Entry 9EFK (electron microscopy, 1.90 A resolution); this record covers chains M and AF of the 48 polymer chains in the assembly.

Chain M:
Molecule: orf18
Source organism: Legionella pneumophila
UniProtKB: A0A140AYN6 (A0A140AYN6_LEGPN); numbering as in UniProt (aligned over 1-818)
Sequence (818 residues; row label = number of the first residue in the row):
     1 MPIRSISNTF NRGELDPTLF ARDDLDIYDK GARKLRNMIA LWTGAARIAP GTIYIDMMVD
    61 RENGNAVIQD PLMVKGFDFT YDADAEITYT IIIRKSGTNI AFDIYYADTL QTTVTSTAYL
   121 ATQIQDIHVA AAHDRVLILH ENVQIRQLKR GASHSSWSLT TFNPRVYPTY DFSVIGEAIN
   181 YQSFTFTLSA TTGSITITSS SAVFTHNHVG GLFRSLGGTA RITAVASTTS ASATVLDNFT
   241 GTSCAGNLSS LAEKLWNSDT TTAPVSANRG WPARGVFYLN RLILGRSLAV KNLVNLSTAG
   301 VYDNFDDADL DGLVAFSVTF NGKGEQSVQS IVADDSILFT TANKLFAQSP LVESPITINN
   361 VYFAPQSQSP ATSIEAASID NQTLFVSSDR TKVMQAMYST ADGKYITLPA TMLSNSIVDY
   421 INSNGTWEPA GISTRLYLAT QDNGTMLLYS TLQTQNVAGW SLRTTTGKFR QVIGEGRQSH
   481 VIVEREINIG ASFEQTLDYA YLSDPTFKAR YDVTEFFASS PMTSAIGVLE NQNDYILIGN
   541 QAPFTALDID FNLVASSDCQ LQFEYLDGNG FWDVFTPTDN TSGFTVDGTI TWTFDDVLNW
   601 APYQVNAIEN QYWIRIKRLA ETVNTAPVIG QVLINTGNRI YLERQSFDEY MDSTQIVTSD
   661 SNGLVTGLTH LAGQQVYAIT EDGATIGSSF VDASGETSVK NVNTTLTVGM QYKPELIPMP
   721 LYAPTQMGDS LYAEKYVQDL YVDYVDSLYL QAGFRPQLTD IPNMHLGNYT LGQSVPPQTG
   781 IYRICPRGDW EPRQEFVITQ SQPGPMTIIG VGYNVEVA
Not modelled in the structure: 1

Chain AF:
Molecule: orf22
Source organism: Legionella pneumophila
UniProtKB: A0A140AYP0 (A0A140AYP0_LEGPN); numbering as in UniProt (aligned over 1-658)
Sequence (658 residues; row label = number of the first residue in the row):
     1 MSNIKINDVF QRIQYAASAG QTQFTIPFPF FDNEYVLVWQ NGVQLVMGGA PGQYGISGAG
    61 SPSGGLITLV TPAALNDIIT IQGDMPIDRT SIYSATISNL TGSDLNGDFN REVVMMKQIQ
   121 TTQALLQLQY APWLEVSQDP DVTKDRYLPL LGSGQVWRMN DSGTGIEAYT IDETPAPSSS
   181 PFIIYQADAT LSNAQNLGAL TSGILKQTVG GGSSTLSIAQ NAVDYWAPGD ELTRSQAPVS
   241 PDDVVNKAYA DSIASGFTFI NPVNAASTAN FNSTYNNGSS GVGATLTATS NGAFSLDGQA
   301 GVLNKSYLMK DQTNTFENGI YILTQVGDGS TPAILTRATY FDQPSEIQPG DLVPVLAGTV
   361 NNGTLWLQTD TVSAVGTDPI TFIAFLPAFS NIVTISGNQT ITGDKTFTGT TTLDNFIFVG
   421 SNIQHLGDTG NQIIFGTATQ INTINNNTIS DLSSSGLRLG AANARVSTIL DEDDMASDSA
   481 TALATQQSIK AYVDNFRAAG AILQTVSTNM TNTFSASLAA GSGFSDVTGF NVSITPSATA
   541 NKVFIKVDML LASDTVDIVV VVRLKRNGTP IDIGNAAGSR IQITTGSTNA KALDGLQAVS
   601 FSFLDSPATT SAITYQVDIG QRTSGSAVGI VVNRSGADVD SSSYTRGAST ITAQEIKG
Not modelled in the structure: 1, 174-658

Interface between chain M and chain AF:
Pairs across the interface (26):
  Ala684(M) with Ser98(AF); Asn99(AF)
  Lys700(M) with Ile92(AF), hydrogen bond (side chain-backbone)
  Tyr749(M) with Thr96(AF); Ser98(AF), hydrogen bond
  Asp760(M) with Ala95(AF); Thr96(AF)
  Ile761(M) with Thr96(AF)
  Asn763(M) with Thr96(AF); Ile97(AF), hydrogen bond (side chain-backbone); Ser98(AF)
  Met764(M) with Ile97(AF); Asn99(AF)
  Tyr769(M) with Asn99(AF); Leu100(AF), hydrogen bond (side chain-backbone)
  Leu771(M) with Leu100(AF); Gly102(AF)
  Gly772(M) with Asn99(AF), hydrogen bond (backbone-side chain); Leu100(AF), hydrogen bond (backbone-backbone)
  Gln773(M) with Ser98(AF); Asn99(AF), hydrogen bond (backbone-side chain)
  Ser774(M) with Ser98(AF); Asn99(AF), hydrogen bond
  Val775(M) with Ser98(AF), hydrogen bond (backbone-backbone)
  Ser801(M) with Thr96(AF)
  Gln802(M) with Ser94(AF), hydrogen bond
Other interface residues (no listed pair), chain M (17 interface residues in all): Leu748, Pro762
Other interface residues (no listed pair), chain AF (11 interface residues in all): Thr101, Leu105

Overview:
17 residues of chain M face 11 of chain AF across their interface; the contacts include 10 hydrogen bonds.
Among the polar pairs are Lys700(M)-Ile92(AF), Tyr749(M)-Ser98(AF) and Asn763(M)-Ile97(AF).
Chain M is orf18 and chain AF is orf22, both from Legionella pneumophila; the structure, Cryo-EM structure of
the portal-tail complex of LME-1 phage, was determined by electron microscopy.
